PDB entry 5MHT | X-ray diffraction, 2.70 A resolution | chains D and A of the 3 polymer chains in the assembly

Chain D:
Molecule: 12-nt DNA strand
Sequence (12 nucleotides; row label = number of the first residue in the row):
   422 GTCAGCGCATGG

Chain A:
Name: Protein (hhai methyltransferase)
Source organism: Haemophilus haemolyticus
Notes: EC 2.1.1.7
Reference sequence: P05102 (MTH1_HAEHA); residue numbers follow UniProt; this construct covers 1-327
Amino-acid sequence (327 residues; row label = number of the first residue in the row):
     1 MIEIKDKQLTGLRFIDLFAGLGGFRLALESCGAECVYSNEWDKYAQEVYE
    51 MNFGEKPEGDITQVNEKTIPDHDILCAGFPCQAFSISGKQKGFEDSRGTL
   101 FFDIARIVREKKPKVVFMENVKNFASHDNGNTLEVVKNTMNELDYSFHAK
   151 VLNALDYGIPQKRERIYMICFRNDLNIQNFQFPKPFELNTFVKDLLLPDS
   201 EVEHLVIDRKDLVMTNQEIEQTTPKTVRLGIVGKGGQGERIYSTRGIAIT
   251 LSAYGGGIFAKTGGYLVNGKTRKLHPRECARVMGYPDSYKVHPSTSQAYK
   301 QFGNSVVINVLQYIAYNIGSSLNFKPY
Swiss-Prot annotation at these positions:
  - active site: Cys81
  - mutagenesis: Cys81 (C81G: Cells die, loss of methyltransferase activity, binds DNA about 3-fold more tightly ...), Gln237 (Q237X: Decrease in enzyme activity due to 98%-99% loss of DNA-binding activity. No change in substrate specificity)
Ligand contacts: S-adenosylhomocysteine (SAH): Phe18, Ala19, Gly20, Leu21, Gly22, Gly23, Phe24, Asn39, Glu40, Trp41, Asp42, Asp60, Ile61, Thr62, Gly78, Pro80, Leu100, Tyr285, Asn304, Ser305, Val306

Interface between chain D and chain A:
Residue-residue contacts - 43 pairs, chain D then chain A:
  DC424(D) - Arg228(A)  sugar contact
  DA425(D) - Lys162(A)  phosphate contact
  DA425(D) - Thr226(A)  phosphate contact
  DA425(D) - Arg228(A)  salt bridge to the phosphate
  DA425(D) - Arg240(A)  base contact
  DA425(D) - Tyr242(A)  hydrogen bond to the phosphate
  DG426(D) - Ser85(A)  phosphate contact
  DG426(D) - Ile86(A)  hydrogen bond to the base
  DG426(D) - Ser87(A)  base contact
  DG426(D) - Lys162(A)  salt bridge to the phosphate
  DG426(D) - Gln237(A)  base contact
  DG426(D) - Arg240(A)  hydrogen bond to the base
  DG426(D) - Ile249(A)  phosphate contact
  DG426(D) - Thr250(A)  hydrogen bond to the phosphate
  DC427(D) - Gly78(A)  base contact
  DC427(D) - Phe79(A)  hydrogen bond to the base
  DC427(D) - Cys81(A)  base contact
  DC427(D) - Ser85(A)  hydrogen bond to the phosphate
  DC427(D) - Glu119(A)  hydrogen bond to the base
  DC427(D) - Val121(A)  sugar contact
  DC427(D) - Arg163(A)  hydrogen bond to the base
  DC427(D) - Arg165(A)  salt bridge to the phosphate
  DC427(D) - Thr250(A)  phosphate contact
  DC427(D) - Ser252(A)  phosphate contact
  DC427(D) - Ala253(A)  phosphate contact
  DC427(D) - Gly303(A)  sugar contact
  DC427(D) - Asn304(A)  sugar contact
  DC427(D) - Ser305(A)  base contact
  DG428(D) - Ser85(A)  sugar contact
  DG428(D) - Ser87(A)  sugar contact
  DG428(D) - Gly88(A)  hydrogen bond to the sugar
  DG428(D) - Gln237(A)  base contact
  DG428(D) - Ser252(A)  phosphate contact
  DG428(D) - Ala253(A)  hydrogen bond to the phosphate
  DG428(D) - Tyr254(A)  hydrogen bond to the phosphate
  DG428(D) - Gly255(A)  base contact
  DG428(D) - Gly256(A)  hydrogen bond to the base
  DC429(D) - Lys89(A)  phosphate contact
  DC429(D) - Arg97(A)  salt bridge to the phosphate
  DC429(D) - Tyr254(A)  hydrogen bond to the base
  DC429(D) - Gly255(A)  base contact
  DC429(D) - Gly256(A)  base contact
  DA430(D) - Lys89(A)  salt bridge to the phosphate
Other interface residues (no listed pair), chain A (31 interface residues in all): Gln82, Asn120

In short:
7 residues of chain D face 31 of chain A across their interface, with 13 hydrogen bonds and 5 salt bridges.
Polar pairs include DG426(D)-Ile86(A), DG426(D)-Arg240(A) and DC427(D)-Phe79(A). Ligands of chain A:
S-adenosylhomocysteine.
Here chain D is a 12-nt DNA strand and chain A is Protein (hhai methyltransferase) (Haemophilus haemolyticus).
Entry 5MHT (Ternary structure of hhai methyltransferase with hemimethylated DNA and adohcy) was determined by
X-ray diffraction.
